8S35 - chains G and I of the 12 polymer chains in the assembly; structure by electron microscopy, 2.90 A resolution.

[Chain G]
Name: CRISPR type AFERR-associated protein Csf1
From: Klebsiella pneumoniae
Reference sequence: A0A7Z7WW72 (A0A7Z7WW72_KLEPN); residues 1-263 here = UniProt positions 1-263
Chain sequence (263 residues; numbered 1 to 263; the number before each row is that of its first residue):
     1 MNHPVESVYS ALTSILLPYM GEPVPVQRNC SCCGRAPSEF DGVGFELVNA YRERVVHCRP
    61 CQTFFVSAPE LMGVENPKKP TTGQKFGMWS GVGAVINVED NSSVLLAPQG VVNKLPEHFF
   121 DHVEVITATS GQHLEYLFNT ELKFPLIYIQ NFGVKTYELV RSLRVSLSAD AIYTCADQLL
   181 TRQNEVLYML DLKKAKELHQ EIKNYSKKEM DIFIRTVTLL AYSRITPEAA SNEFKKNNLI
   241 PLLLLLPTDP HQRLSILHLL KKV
Ion coordination: Zn2+: Cys30, Cys33, Cys58, Cys61

[Chain I]
Molecule: Ts-DNA
Sequence (60 nucleotides; each row starts with the number of its first residue; numbers below 1 keep their minus sign (DC-48 is residue -48)):
   -48 CCCTCCCTCC AGCTTCCGAG ACCCTTCGGG AGGTGCATCC CGGTCTCGCT TGGCCTCCTC
Not modelled in the structure: -48 to -28, 10-11

[How chain G and chain I interact]
Pairs across the interface - 18 pairs, chain G then chain I:
  Asn49(G) - DT2(I)  phosphate contact
  Ala50(G) - DT2(I)  hydrogen bond to the phosphate
  Tyr51(G) - DC0(I)  sugar contact
  Tyr51(G) - DT1(I)  hydrogen bond to the phosphate
  Tyr51(G) - DT2(I)  base contact
  Phe65(G) - DT2(I)  phosphate contact
  Lys79(G) - DT2(I)  hydrogen bond to the base
  Lys79(G) - DG3(I)  hydrogen bond to the sugar
  Lys79(G) - DG4(I)  sugar contact
  Thr81(G) - DG4(I)  phosphate contact
  Thr82(G) - DG3(I)  sugar contact
  Lys85(G) - DT2(I)  hydrogen bond to the phosphate
  Lys85(G) - DG3(I)  salt bridge to the phosphate
  Met88(G) - DT1(I)  sugar contact
  Met88(G) - DT2(I)  sugar contact
  Val154(G) - DC0(I)  sugar contact
  Val154(G) - DT1(I)  sugar contact
  Lys155(G) - DC0(I)  salt bridge to the phosphate
Other interface residues (no listed pair), chain G (12 interface residues in all): Lys78

[Summary]
The interface between chain G and chain I involves 12 residues on one side and 5 on the other, with 5 hydrogen
bonds and 2 salt bridges. Polar contacts include Lys79(G)-DT2(I), Lys79(G)-DG3(I) and Ala50(G)-DT2(I). The
Zn2+ site is built by Cys30(G), Cys33(G), Cys58(G) and Cys61(G).
Chain G is CRISPR type AFERR-associated protein Csf1 (Klebsiella pneumoniae) and chain I is Ts-DNA; the
structure, DNA-bound Type IV-A3 CRISPR effector in complex with DinG helicase from K. pneumoniae (state I),
was determined by electron microscopy together with 8RC2, 8RC3, 8RFJ, 8S36 and 8S37 from the same study.
